2FBA - chain A; structure by X-ray diffraction, 1.10 A resolution.

# Chain A
Protein: Glucoamylase GLU1
Source organism: Saccharomycopsis fibuligera
Notes: EC 3.2.1.3
Reference sequence: P08017 (AMYG_SACFI); residues 1-492 here correspond to UniProt positions 28-519 (UniProt number = residue number + 27)
Sequence (492 residues; numbered 1 to 492; the number before each row is that of its first residue):
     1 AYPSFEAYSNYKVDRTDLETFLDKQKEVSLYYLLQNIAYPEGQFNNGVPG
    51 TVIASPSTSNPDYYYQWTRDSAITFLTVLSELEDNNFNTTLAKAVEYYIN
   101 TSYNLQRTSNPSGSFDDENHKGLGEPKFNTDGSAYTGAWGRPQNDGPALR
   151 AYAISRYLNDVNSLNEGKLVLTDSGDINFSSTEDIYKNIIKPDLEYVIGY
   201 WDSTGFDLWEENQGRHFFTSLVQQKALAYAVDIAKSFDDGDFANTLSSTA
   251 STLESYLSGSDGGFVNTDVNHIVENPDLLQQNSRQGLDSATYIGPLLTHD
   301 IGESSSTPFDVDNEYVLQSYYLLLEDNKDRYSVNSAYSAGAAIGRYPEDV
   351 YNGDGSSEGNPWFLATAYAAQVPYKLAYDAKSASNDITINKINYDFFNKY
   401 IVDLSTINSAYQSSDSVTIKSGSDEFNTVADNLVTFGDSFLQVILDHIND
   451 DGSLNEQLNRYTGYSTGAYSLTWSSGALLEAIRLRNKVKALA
Curated features (UniProtKB/Swiss-Prot):
  - active site: Asp207 (Proton acceptor), Glu210 (Proton donor)
  - binding site (substrate): Trp139
  - glycosylation (N-linked (GlcNAc...) asparagine): Asn88, Asn100, Asn178
What the authors report for this chain:
  - catalytic residues: Glu210, Glu456 (proposed by the authors, not directly observed)
  - binding site for 2-amino-2-hydroxymethyl-propane-1,3-diol: Arg69, Asp70, Glu210
  - mutagenesis - H447A, H447A/D450A, T462A: abolished binding to starch

# Summary
Curated annotation (UniProt) lists active-site residues Asp207 and Glu210 and substrate-binding residue
Trp139. The paper reports catalytic residues Glu210 and Glu456; H447A, H447A/D450A and T462A abolish binding
to starch.
Chain A is Glucoamylase GLU1 (Saccharomycopsis fibuligera); the structure, Glucoamylase from Saccharomycopsis
fibuligera at atomic resolution, was determined by X-ray diffraction together with 2F6D from the same study.
